Entry 7A08 (electron microscopy, 3.11 A resolution); this record covers chains I and f of the 11 polymer chains in the assembly.

# Chain I
Molecule: Nucleosomal DNA strand 1
Sequence (147 nucleotides; row label = number of the first residue in the row; numbers below 1 keep their minus sign (DC-73 is residue -73)):
   -73 CTGGAGAATC CCGGTGCCGA GGCCGCTCAA TTGGTCGTAG CAAGCTCTAG CACCGCTTAA
   -13 ACGCACGTAC GCGCTGTCCC CCGCGTTTTA ACCGCCAAGG GGATTACTCC CTAGTCTCCA
    47 GGCACGTGTC AGATATATAC ATCCTGT
Not modelled in the structure: -73, 60-73

# Chain f
Protein: Histone H2A type 1-C
Organism: Homo sapiens
Reference sequence: Q93077 (H2A1C_HUMAN); residues 1-129 here correspond to UniProt positions 2-130 (UniProt number = residue number + 1)
Chain sequence (129 residues; row label = number of the first residue in the row):
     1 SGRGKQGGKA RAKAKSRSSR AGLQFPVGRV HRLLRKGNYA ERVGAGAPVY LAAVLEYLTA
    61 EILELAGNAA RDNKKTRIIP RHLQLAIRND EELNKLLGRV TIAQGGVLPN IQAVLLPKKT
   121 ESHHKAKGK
Not modelled in the structure: 1-13, 107-129
UniProt features mapped onto this chain:
  - modified residue: Ser1 (N-acetylserine), Arg3 (Citrulline), Lys5 (N6-(2-hydroxyisobutyryl)lysine), Lys9 (N6-(2-hydroxyisobutyryl)lysine), Lys13 (N6-(beta-hydroxybutyryl)lysine), Lys36 (N6-(2-hydroxyisobutyryl)lysine), Lys74 (N6-(2-hydroxyisobutyryl)lysine), Lys75 (N6-(2-hydroxyisobutyryl)lysine), Lys95 (N6-(2-hydroxyisobutyryl)lysine), Gln104 (N5-methylglutamine), Lys118 (N6-(2-hydroxyisobutyryl)lysine), Lys119 (N6-crotonyllysine), Thr120 (Phosphothreonine), Lys125 (N6-crotonyllysine)
  - cross-link (Glycyl lysine isopeptide (Lys-Gly)): Lys13 (interchain with G-Cter in ubiquitin), Lys15 (interchain with G-Cter in ubiquitin), Lys119 (interchain with G-Cter in ubiquitin)

# Chain I / chain f interface
Residue-residue contacts - 11 pairs, chain I then chain f:
  DT38(I) - Arg42(f)  hydrogen bond to the sugar
  DT38(I) - Val43(f)  sugar contact
  DT38(I) - Gly44(f)  phosphate contact
  DT38(I) - Ala45(f)  hydrogen bond to the phosphate
  DA39(I) - Arg42(f)  phosphate contact
  DA39(I) - Val43(f)  hydrogen bond to the phosphate
  DC49(I) - Arg29(f)  salt bridge to the phosphate
  DA57(I) - Thr76(f)  phosphate contact
  DG58(I) - Thr76(f)  phosphate contact
  DG58(I) - Arg77(f)  phosphate contact
  DA59(I) - Lys75(f)  salt bridge to the phosphate
Other interface residues (no listed pair), chain I (8 interface residues in all): DG47, DG48
Other interface residues (no listed pair), chain f (12 interface residues in all): Ser16, His31, Arg35, Glu41

# Overview
The interface between chain I and chain f involves 8 residues on one side and 12 on the other; the contacts
include 3 hydrogen bonds and 2 salt bridges. Polar contacts include DT38(I)-Arg42(f), DT38(I)-Ala45(f) and
DA39(I)-Val43(f).
Here chain I is Nucleosomal DNA strand 1 and chain f is Histone H2A type 1-C (Homo sapiens). Entry 7A08
(CryoEM Structure of cGAS Nucleosome complex) was determined by electron microscopy.
